Entry 9O5S (X-ray diffraction, 2.27 A resolution); this record covers chains A and B of the 5 polymer chains in the assembly.

Chain A:
Protein: HLA class I histocompatibility antigen, A alpha chain
Organism: Homo sapiens
UniProtKB: A5I8L1 (A5I8L1_HUMAN); residues 1-278 here correspond to UniProt positions 9-286 (UniProt number = residue number + 8)
Chain sequence (279 residues; row label = number of the first residue in the row; numbering starts at 0):
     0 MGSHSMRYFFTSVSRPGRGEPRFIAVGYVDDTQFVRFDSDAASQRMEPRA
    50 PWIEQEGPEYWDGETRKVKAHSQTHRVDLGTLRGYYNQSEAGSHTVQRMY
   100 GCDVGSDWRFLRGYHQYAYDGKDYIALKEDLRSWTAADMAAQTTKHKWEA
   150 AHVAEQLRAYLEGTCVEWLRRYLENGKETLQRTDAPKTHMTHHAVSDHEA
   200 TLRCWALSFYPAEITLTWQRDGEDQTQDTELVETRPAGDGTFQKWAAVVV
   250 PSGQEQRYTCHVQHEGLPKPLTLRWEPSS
Not modelled in the structure: 0, 277-278
Disulfide bonds: C101-C164, C203-C259
Construct notes: initiating methionine (0)

Chain B:
Protein: Beta-2-microglobulin
Organism: Homo sapiens
UniProtKB: P61769 (B2MG_HUMAN); residues 1-99 here correspond to UniProt positions 21-119 (UniProt number = residue number + 20)
Chain sequence (99 residues; row label = number of the first residue in the row):
     1 IQRTPKIQVYSRHPAENGKSNFLNCYVSGFHPSDIEVDLLKNGERIEKVE
    51 HSDLSFSKDWSFYLLYYTEFTPTEKDEYACRVNHVTLSQPKIVKWDRDM
Disulfide bonds: C25-C80
Curated features (UniProtKB/Swiss-Prot):
  - modified residue: Q2 (Pyrrolidone carboxylic acid)
  - glycosylation: I1 (N-linked (Glc) (glycation) isoleucine), K19 (N-linked (Glc) (glycation) lysine), K41 (N-linked (Glc) (glycation) lysine), K48 (N-linked (Glc) (glycation) lysine), K58 (N-linked (Glc) (glycation) lysine), K91 (N-linked (Glc) (glycation) lysine), K94 (N-linked (Glc) (glycation) lysine)

Interface between chain A and chain B:
Residue-residue contacts (54):
  F8(A) with S55(B); F56(B), hydrophobic
  F9(A) with F56(B)
  T10(A) with F56(B); F62(B)
  V12(A) with S33(B)
  I23(A) with L54(B)
  V25(A) with D53(B); L54(B); S55(B)
  Y27(A) with S55(B); Y63(B), hydrogen bond
  Q32(A) with D53(B), hydrogen bond
  R35(A) with D53(B), salt bridge
  R48(A) with D53(B), salt bridge
  Q96(A) with H31(B), hydrogen bond; F56(B); W60(B), hydrogen bond (side chain-backbone); F62(B)
  R97(A) with F56(B)
  Q115(A) with W60(B)
  Y116(A) with W60(B)
  A117(A) with W60(B)
  D119(A) with I1(B); H31(B)
  G120(A) with R3(B), hydrogen bond (backbone-side chain); H31(B), hydrogen bond (backbone-side chain); D59(B); W60(B)
  D122(A) with W60(B), hydrogen bond
  H192(A) with D98(B)
  R202(A) with D98(B), hydrogen bond (side chain-backbone); M99(B)
  W204(A) with D98(B); M99(B)
  V231(A) with Q8(B)
  E232(A) with Q8(B), hydrogen bond (backbone-side chain); Y26(B), hydrogen bond; S28(B), hydrogen bond
  R234(A) with Q8(B), hydrogen bond; Y10(B); Y26(B); M99(B), hydrogen bond (side chain-backbone)
  P235(A) with Y10(B), hydrogen bond (backbone-side chain); Y26(B)
  A236(A) with R12(B), hydrogen bond (backbone-side chain); N24(B), hydrogen bond (backbone-side chain)
  G237(A) with R12(B), hydrogen bond (backbone-side chain); L65(B)
  D238(A) with H13(B)
  Q242(A) with Y10(B); S11(B), hydrogen bond (side chain-backbone); R12(B), hydrogen bond (side chain-backbone)
  W244(A) with M99(B), hydrogen bond (side chain-backbone)
Other interface residues (no listed pair), chain A (35 interface residues in all): T94, M98, K121, L206, T233
Other interface residues (no listed pair), chain B (26 interface residues in all): K6, P14, P32

In short:
35 residues of chain A face 26 of chain B across their interface, with 20 hydrogen bonds and 2 salt bridges.
Among the polar pairs are R35(A)-D53(B), R48(A)-D53(B) and Y27(A)-Y63(B).
Chain A is HLA class I histocompatibility antigen, A alpha chain and chain B is Beta-2-microglobulin, both
from Homo sapiens; the structure, minibinder-antigen complex BXMart1-3-MART1-HLA*A02, was determined by X-ray
diffraction.
